PDB entry 6SM6 | X-ray diffraction, 2.40 A resolution | chain A

== Chain A ==
Name: Acyl carrier protein
Organism: Photorhabdus luminescens
UniProtKB: A0A2S8QL96 (A0A2S8QL96_PHOLU); residues 1-82 here = UniProt positions 1-82
Chain sequence (97 residues; numbered -14 to 82; the number before each row is that of its first residue; numbers below 1 keep their minus sign (Gly-14 is residue -14)):
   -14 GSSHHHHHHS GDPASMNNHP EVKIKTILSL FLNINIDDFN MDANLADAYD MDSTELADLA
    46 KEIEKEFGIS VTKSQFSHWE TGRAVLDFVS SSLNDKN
Unresolved in the structure: -14 to 1, 81-82
Modified positions: Ser38 (4'-phosphopanthetheine-serine; 4HH)
Construct notes: expression tag (-14 to 0)

== In short ==
Chain A is Acyl carrier protein (Photorhabdus luminescens); the structure, AntF (holo): type II PKS
acyl-carrier protein, was determined by X-ray diffraction, deposited together with 6SMD, 6SMO and 6SMP.
